Entry 7R9Y (X-ray diffraction, 2.85 A resolution); this record covers chain A.

[Chain A]
Protein: Phosphatidylinositol 4,5-bisphosphate 3-kinase catalytic subunit alpha isoform
Source organism: Homo sapiens
Notes: EC 2.7.1.153, 2.7.11.1
Reference sequence: P42336 (PK3CA_HUMAN); residue numbers follow UniProt; this construct covers 105-1048
Chain sequence (948 residues; each row starts with the number of its first residue):
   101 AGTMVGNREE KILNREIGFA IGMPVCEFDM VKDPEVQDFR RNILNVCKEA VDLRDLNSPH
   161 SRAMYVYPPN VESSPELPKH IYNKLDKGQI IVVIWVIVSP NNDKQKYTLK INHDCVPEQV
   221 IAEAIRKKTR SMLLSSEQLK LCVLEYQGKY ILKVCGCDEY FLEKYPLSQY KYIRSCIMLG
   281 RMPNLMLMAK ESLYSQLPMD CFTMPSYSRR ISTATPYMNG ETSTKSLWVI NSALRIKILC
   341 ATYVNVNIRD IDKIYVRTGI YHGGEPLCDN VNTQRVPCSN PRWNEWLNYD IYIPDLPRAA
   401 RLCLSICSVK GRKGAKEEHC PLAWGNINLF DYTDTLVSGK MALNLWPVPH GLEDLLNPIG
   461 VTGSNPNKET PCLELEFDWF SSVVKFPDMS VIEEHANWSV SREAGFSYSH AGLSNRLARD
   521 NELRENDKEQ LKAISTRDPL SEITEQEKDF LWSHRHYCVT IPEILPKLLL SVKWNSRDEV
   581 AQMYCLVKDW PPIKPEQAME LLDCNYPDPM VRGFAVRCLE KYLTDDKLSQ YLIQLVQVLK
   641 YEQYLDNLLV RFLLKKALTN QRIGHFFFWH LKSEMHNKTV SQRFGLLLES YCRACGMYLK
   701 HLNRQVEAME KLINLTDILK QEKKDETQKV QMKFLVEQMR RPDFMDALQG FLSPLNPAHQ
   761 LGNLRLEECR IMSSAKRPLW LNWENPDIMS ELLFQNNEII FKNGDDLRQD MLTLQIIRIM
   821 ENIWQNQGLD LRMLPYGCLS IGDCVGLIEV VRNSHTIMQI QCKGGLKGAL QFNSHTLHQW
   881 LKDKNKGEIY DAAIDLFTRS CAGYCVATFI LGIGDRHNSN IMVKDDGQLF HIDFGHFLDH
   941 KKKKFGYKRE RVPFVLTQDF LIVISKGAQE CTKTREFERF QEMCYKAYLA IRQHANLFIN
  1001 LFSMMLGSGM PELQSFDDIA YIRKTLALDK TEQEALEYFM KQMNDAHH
Unresolved in the structure: 101-106, 232-246, 310-324, 346-353, 411-416, 500-522, 940-952, 966-971, 1046-1048
Construct notes: expression tag (101-104)
Curated features (UniProtKB/Swiss-Prot):
  - region: Ile-771 to Arg-777 (G-loop), Gly-912 to Asn-920 (Catalytic loop), His-931 to Thr-957 (Activation loop)
  - site: Lys-776 (Implicated in the recognition of ATP as well as PIP2. Also crucial for autophosphorylation of the p85alpha subunit)
  - natural variant: Gly-106 (G106V: In CRC), Ile-112 (I112N: In MCAP), Arg-115 (R115P: In CLAPO and MADAC; uncertain significance), Gly-118 (G118D: In CWS5), Glu-135 (E135K: In CWS5), Glu-218 (E218K: In CWS5), Tyr-343 (Y343C: Found in a cancer sample; uncertain significance), Val-356 (V356I: In CWS5), Gly-364 (G364R: In MCAP), Glu-365 (E365K: In MCAP), Cys-378 (C378Y: In MCAP), Arg-382 (R382K: In CWS5), 14 further natural variant entries in UniProt
Glycans and other covalent adducts: compound 2IX linked to Cys-862
Residues lining bound ligands: 2IX (N-[2-(4-{4-[2-amino-4-(difluoromethyl)pyrimidin-5-yl]-6-(morpholin-4-yl)-1,3,5-triazin-2-yl}piperazin-1-yl)-2-oxoethyl]-N-methyl-1-(prop-2-enoyl)piperidine-4-carboxamide): Met-772, Pro-778, Trp-780, Ile-800, Lys-802, Asp-805, Leu-807, Asp-810, Tyr-836, Ile-848, Glu-849, Val-850, Val-851, Ser-854, Thr-856, Met-858, Gln-859, Met-922, Phe-930, Ile-932, Asp-933
From the paper describing this entry:
  - binding site for 2IX: Lys-802, Asp-805, Val-851, Thr-856, Met-858, Gln-859, Cys-862
  - mutagenesis - C862S: decreased binding to 2IX
  - disease-associated variants - E545K, H1047R: increased catalytic activity (citing earlier work)

[In short]
Covalently linked compound 2IX: at Cys-862. From the paper: a binding site for 2IX at Lys-802, Asp-805 and
Val-851 among others; E545K and H1047R increase catalytic activity.
Chain A is Phosphatidylinositol 4,5-bisphosphate 3-kinase catalytic subunit alpha isoform (Homo sapiens); the
structure, Structure of PIK3CA with covalent inhibitor 22, was determined by X-ray diffraction, deposited
together with 7R9V.
